Entry 3E2K (X-ray diffraction, 2.10 A resolution); this record covers chains A and D.

# Chain A
Name: Carbapenemase
Source organism: Klebsiella pneumoniae
Notes: EC 3.5.2.6
UniProtKB: Q93LQ9 (Q93LQ9_KLEPN); the author numbering skips numbers that UniProt does not, so the offset changes along the chain: 30-57 = UniProt 30-57; 59-252 = UniProt 58-251; 254-295 = UniProt 252-293
Sequence (264 residues; numbered 30 to 295; 2 numbers in that range are skipped by the numbering (no residue carries them; nothing is unmodelled there); the number before each row is that of its first residue):
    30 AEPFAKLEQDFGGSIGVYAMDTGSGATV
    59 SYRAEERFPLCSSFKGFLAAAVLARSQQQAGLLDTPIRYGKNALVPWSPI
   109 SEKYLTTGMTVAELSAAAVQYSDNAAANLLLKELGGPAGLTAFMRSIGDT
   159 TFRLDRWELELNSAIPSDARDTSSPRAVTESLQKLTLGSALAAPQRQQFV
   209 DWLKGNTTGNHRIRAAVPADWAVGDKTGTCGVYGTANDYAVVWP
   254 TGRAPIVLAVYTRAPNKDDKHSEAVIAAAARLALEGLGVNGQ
Disordered / not traced: 293-295
Construct notes: engineered mutation S175 (Gly174 in Q93LQ9)
Disulfides: C69-C238
Reported in the primary citation:
  - mutagenesis - G175S: unchanged binding to Beta-lactamase inhibitory protein (chain D)

# Chain D
Name: Beta-lactamase inhibitory protein
Source organism: Streptomyces clavuligerus
UniProtKB: P35804 (BLIP_STRCL); residues 1-165 here correspond to UniProt positions 37-201 (UniProt number = residue number + 36)
Sequence (165 residues; numbered 1 to 165; the number before each row is that of its first residue):
     1 AGVMTGAKFTQIQFGMTRQQVLDIAGAENCETGGSFGDSIHCRGHAAGDY
    51 YAYATFGFTSAAADAKVDSKSQEKLLAPSAPTLTLAKFNQVTVGMTRAQV
   101 LATVGQGSCTTWSEYYPAYPSTAGVTLSLSCFDVDGYSSTGFYRGSAHLW
   151 FTDGVLQGKRQWDLV
Disordered / not traced: 140-143
Disulfides: C30-C42, C109-C131
Reported in the primary citation:
  - conformationally variable residues (order/disorder transition): F142

# How chain A and chain D interact
Residue-residue contacts (55):
  S70(A) - D49(D)
  K99(A) - L127(D)
  K99(A) - S128(D)  hydrogen bond
  K99(A) - H148(D)
  K99(A) - W150(D)
  N100(A) - W150(D)
  N100(A) - R160(D)  hydrogen bond (backbone-side chain)
  A101(A) - R160(D)
  L102(A) - R160(D)  hydrogen bond (backbone-side chain)
  L102(A) - W162(D)
  V103(A) - W112(D)
  V103(A) - W162(D)  hydrophobic
  P104(A) - E73(D)
  P104(A) - W112(D)
  P104(A) - W162(D)
  W105(A) - A47(D)  hydrophobic
  W105(A) - G48(D)
  W105(A) - Y51(D)
  W105(A) - Y53(D)  hydrophobic
  W105(A) - E73(D)  hydrogen bond (backbone-side chain)
  W105(A) - K74(D)
  S106(A) - Y53(D)
  S106(A) - E73(D)  hydrogen bond (backbone-side chain)
  P107(A) - F36(D)
  P107(A) - Y50(D)  hydrophobic
  P107(A) - Y53(D)
  I108(A) - F36(D)  hydrophobic
  E110(A) - Y53(D)  hydrogen bond
  E110(A) - S71(D)  hydrogen bond
  E110(A) - E73(D)
  E110(A) - W112(D)  hydrogen bond
  K111(A) - F36(D)  hydrogen bond (side chain-backbone)
  K111(A) - S39(D)  hydrogen bond
  Y112(A) - S35(D)  hydrogen bond (side chain-backbone)
  Y112(A) - F36(D)
  Y112(A) - G37(D)  hydrogen bond (side chain-backbone)
  T114(A) - Y115(D)
  Y129(A) - E31(D)  hydrogen bond
  Y129(A) - S35(D)
  Y129(A) - F36(D)  hydrophobic
  Y129(A) - R43(D)
  Y129(A) - Y50(D)
  S130(A) - D49(D)  hydrogen bond
  T215(A) - Y50(D)
  T215(A) - Y51(D)
  T216(A) - D49(D)
  T216(A) - Y50(D)
  T216(A) - Y51(D)
  H219(A) - Y51(D)
  R220(A) - D49(D)  salt bridge
  K234(A) - D49(D)  salt bridge
  T235(A) - D49(D)  hydrogen bond
  G236(A) - D49(D)
  T237(A) - G48(D)
  T237(A) - D49(D)  hydrogen bond
Also at the interface, not in a pair above, chain A (30 interface residues in all): Q128, L167, V240, K270, D271
Also at the interface, not in a pair above, chain D (29 interface residues in all): D38, H41, A52, T55, T126, R144
From the paper, about this interface:
  - hot spots on chain A (mutagenesis) - L102A, W105A, E110A, K111A, Y112A, T114A, Y129A, L167A, H219A, R220A: decreased binding to Beta-lactamase inhibitory protein (chain D) (from molecular simulation)
  - hot spots on chain D (mutagenesis) - F36A, Y50A, Y51A, Y53A, E73A, W112A, W150A, R160A, W162A: decreased binding to Carbapenemase (chain A) (from molecular simulation)

# Summary
Chain A and chain D form an interface of 30 and 29 residues respectively, with 16 hydrogen bonds and 2 salt
bridges. Among the polar pairs are R220(A)-D49(D), K234(A)-D49(D) and K99(A)-S128(D). The paper reports that
L102A, W105A and E110A of chain A, among others, reduce binding to Beta-lactamase inhibitory protein (chain
D); conformational variability at F142(D); 20 substitutions were tested in all.
Here chain A is Carbapenemase (Klebsiella pneumoniae) and chain D is Beta-lactamase inhibitory protein
(Streptomyces clavuligerus). Entry 3E2K (Crystal Structure of the KPC-2 Beta-lactamase/Beta-lactamase
inhibitor protein (BLIP)) was determined by X-ray diffraction, deposited together with 3E2L.
